PDB entry 6LS4 | X-ray diffraction, 2.40 A resolution | chains B and E of the 5 polymer chains in the assembly

Chain B:
Name: Tubulin beta chain
From: Sus scrofa
UniProt: P02554 (TBB_PIG); numbering as in UniProt (aligned over 1-445)
Chain sequence (445 residues; numbered 1 to 445; the number before each row is that of its first residue):
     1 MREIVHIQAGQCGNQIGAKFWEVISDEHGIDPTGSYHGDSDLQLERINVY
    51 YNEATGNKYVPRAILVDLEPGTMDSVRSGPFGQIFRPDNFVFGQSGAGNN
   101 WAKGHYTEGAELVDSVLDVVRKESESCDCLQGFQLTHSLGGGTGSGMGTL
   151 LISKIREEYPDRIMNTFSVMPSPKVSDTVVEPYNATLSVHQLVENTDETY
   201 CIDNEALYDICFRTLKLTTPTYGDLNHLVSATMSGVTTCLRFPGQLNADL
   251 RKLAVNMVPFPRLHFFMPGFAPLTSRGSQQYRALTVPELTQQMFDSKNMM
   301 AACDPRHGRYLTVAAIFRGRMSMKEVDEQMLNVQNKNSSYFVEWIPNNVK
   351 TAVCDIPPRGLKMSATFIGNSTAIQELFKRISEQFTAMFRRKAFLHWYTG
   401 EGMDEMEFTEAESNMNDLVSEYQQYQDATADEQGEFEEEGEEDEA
Unresolved in the structure: 276-281, 430-445
Construct notes: conflict Thr55 (Ala in P02554), Met170 (Val in P02554), Ser296 (Ala in P02554), Ile316 (Val in P02554)
Ligand contacts:
  - GDP (guanosine-5'-diphosphate): Ala9, Gly10, Gln11, Cys12, Gln15, Ile16, Asp67, Ala97, Ser138, Gly140, Gly141, Gly142, Thr143, Gly144, Ser145, Val169, Pro171, Val175, Ser176, Asp177, Glu181, Asn204, Leu207, Tyr222, Leu225, Asn226
  - S40 (3-[(4-cyclopropylphenyl)sulfonylamino]-4-methyl-N-(pyridin-3-ylmethyl)benzamide): Asn165, Glu198, Tyr200, Val236, Thr237, Cys239, Leu240, Ala248, Asp249, Leu250, Lys252, Leu253, Asn256, Met257, Thr312, Val313, Ala314, Ala315, Ile316, Asn347, Asn348, Val349, Lys350, Thr351, Ala352
Swiss-Prot annotation at these positions:
  - motif: Met1 to Ile4 (MREI motif)
  - binding site (GTP): Gln11, Glu69, Ser138, Gly142, Thr143, Gly144, Asn204, Asn226
  - binding site (Mg(2+)): Glu69
  - modified residue: Ser40 (Phosphoserine), Lys58 (N6-acetyllysine), Ser172 (Phosphoserine), Thr285 (Phosphothreonine), Thr290 (Phosphothreonine), Arg318 (Omega-N-methylarginine), Glu438 (5-glutamyl polyglutamate)
  - cross-link (Glycyl lysine isopeptide (Lys-Gly)): Lys58 (interchain with G-Cter in ubiquitin), Lys324 (interchain with G-Cter in ubiquitin)
  - natural variant: His37 (H37V: In 2nd form), Asn48 (N48S: In 2nd form), Ser275 (S275A: In 2nd form)

Chain E:
Name: Stathmin
From: Sus scrofa
UniProt: F2Z508 (F2Z508_PIG); residues 2-142 here correspond to UniProt positions 49-189 (UniProt number = residue number + 47)
Chain sequence (152 residues; numbered 1 to 152; the number before each row is that of its first residue):
     1 ADMEVIELNKCTSGQSFEVILKPPSFDGVPEFNASLPRRRDPSLEEIQKK
    51 LEAAEERRKYQEAELLKHLAEKREHEREVIQKAIEENNNFIKMAKEKLAQ
   101 KMESNKENREAHLAAMLERLQEKDKHAEEVRKNKELKEEASRLEHHHHHH
   151 HH
Unresolved in the structure: 25-40, 141-152
Construct notes: expression tag (1, 143-152)

Interface between chain B and chain E:
Contacting residue pairs - 21 pairs, chain B then chain E:
  Tyr106(B) - His75(E)  hydrogen bond
  Tyr106(B) - Glu76(E)
  Tyr106(B) - Val79(E)  hydrophobic
  Tyr106(B) - Ile80(E)
  Ala110(B) - Ile80(E)  hydrophobic
  Leu150(B) - Glu76(E)
  Ser153(B) - Leu69(E)
  Ser153(B) - Arg73(E)  hydrogen bond
  Lys154(B) - Arg73(E)
  Arg156(B) - Leu65(E)
  Glu157(B) - Leu69(E)
  Glu157(B) - Arg73(E)  salt bridge
  Pro160(B) - Glu62(E)
  Glu194(B) - His68(E)  salt bridge
  Thr399(B) - Glu86(E)
  Gly400(B) - Glu86(E)
  Glu401(B) - Val79(E)
  Glu401(B) - Ala83(E)
  Gly402(B) - Val79(E)
  Met403(B) - Val79(E)
  Glu407(B) - His75(E)  salt bridge
Also at the interface, not in a pair above, chain B (17 interface residues in all): His105, Thr107
Also at the interface, not in a pair above, chain E (14 interface residues in all): Leu66, Lys72, Lys82

Summary:
Chain B and chain E form an interface of 17 and 14 residues respectively; the contacts include 2 hydrogen
bonds and 3 salt bridges. Polar contacts include Glu157(B)-Arg73(E), Glu194(B)-His68(E) and
Glu407(B)-His75(E). Chain B binds GDP and compound S40.
Chain B is Tubulin beta chain and chain E is Stathmin, both from Sus scrofa; the structure, A novel anti-tumor
agent S-40 in complex with tubulin, was determined by X-ray diffraction.
